4JLH - chain A; structure by X-ray diffraction, 2.09 A resolution.

== Chain A ==
Protein: HIV-1 Integrase catalytic core domain
From: Human immunodeficiency virus type 1
UniProtKB: P12497 (POL_HV1N5); residues 50-212 here correspond to UniProt positions 1197-1359 (UniProt number = residue number + 1147)
Amino-acid sequence (163 residues; each row starts with the number of its first residue):
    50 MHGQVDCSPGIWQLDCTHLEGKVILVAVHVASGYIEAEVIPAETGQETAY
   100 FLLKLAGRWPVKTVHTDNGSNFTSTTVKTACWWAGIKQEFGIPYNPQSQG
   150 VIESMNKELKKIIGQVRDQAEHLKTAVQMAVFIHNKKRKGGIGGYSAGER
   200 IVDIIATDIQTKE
Unresolved in the structure: 50-55, 140-151, 191-192, 210-212
Construct notes: engineered mutation T128 (Ala1275 in P12497), K185 (Phe1332 in P12497)
Modified / non-standard residues: C65 (s-dimethylarsinoyl-cysteine; CAF); C130 (s-dimethylarsinoyl-cysteine; CAF)
Ligand contacts: 0L9 ((2S)-[6-bromo-4-(4-chlorophenyl)-2-methylquinolin-3-yl](methoxy)ethanoic acid): Q95, A98, Y99, L102, T124, T125, T128, A129, W132, Q168, A169, E170, H171, T174, M178
Curated features (UniProtKB/Swiss-Prot):
  - binding site (Mg(2+)): D64, D116, E152
What the authors report for this chain:
  - binding site for 0L9: E170, H171

== In short ==
Bound to chain A: compound 0L9. Curated annotation (UniProt) lists 3 Mg2+-binding residues. From the paper: a
binding site for 0L9 at E170 and H171.
Chain A is HIV-1 Integrase catalytic core domain (Human immunodeficiency virus type 1); the structure, HIV-1
Integrase Catalytic Core Domain A128T Mutant Complexed with Allosteric Inhibitor, was determined by X-ray
diffraction together with 4GVM and 4GW6 from the same study.
